Entry 5XWU (X-ray diffraction, 3.16 A resolution); this record covers chains C and D of the 4 polymer chains in the assembly.

[Chain C]
Protein: Receptor-type tyrosine-protein phosphatase delta
From: Mus musculus
Notes: EC 3.1.3.48
Reference sequence: Q64487 (PTPRD_MOUSE); residues 27-328 here correspond to UniProt positions 20-321 (UniProt number = residue number - 7)
Sequence (313 residues; each row starts with the number of its first residue):
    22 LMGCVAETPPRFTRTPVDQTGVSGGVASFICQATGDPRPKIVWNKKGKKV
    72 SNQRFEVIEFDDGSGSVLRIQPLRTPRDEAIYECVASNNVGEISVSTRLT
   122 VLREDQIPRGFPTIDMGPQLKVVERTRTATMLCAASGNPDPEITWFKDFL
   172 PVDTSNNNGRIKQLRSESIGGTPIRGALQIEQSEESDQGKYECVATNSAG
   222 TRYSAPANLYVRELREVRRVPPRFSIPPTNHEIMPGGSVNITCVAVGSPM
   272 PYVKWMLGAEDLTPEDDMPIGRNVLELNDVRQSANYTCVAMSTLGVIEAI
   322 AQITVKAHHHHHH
Disordered / not traced: 22-27, 189-195, 329-334
Cystine bridges: C52-C105, C154-C214, C264-C309
Covalently attached groups: N-acetylglucosamine (NAG) linked to N261, N306
Construct notes: expression tag (22-26, 329-334)

[Chain D]
Protein: Leucine-rich repeat and fibronectin type III domain-containing protein 1
From: Mus musculus
Reference sequence: Q2WF71 (LRFN1_MOUSE), isoform Q2WF71-3; residue numbers follow UniProt; this construct covers 32-390
Sequence (365 residues; numbered 32 to 396; the number before each row is that of its first residue):
    32 QPCPGRCICQNVAPTLTMLCAKTGLLFVPPAIDRRVVELRLTDNFIAAVR
    82 RRDFANMTSLVHLTLSRNTIGQVAAGAFADLRALRALHLDSNRLAEVRGD
   132 QLRGLGNLRHLILGNNQIRKVESAAFDAFLSTVEDLDLSYNNLEALPWEA
   182 VGQMVNLNTLTLDHNLIDHIAEGTFVQLHKLVRLDMTSNRLHKLPPDGLF
   232 LRSQGGGPKPPTPLTVSFGGNPLHCNCELLWLRRLTREDDLETCATPEHL
   282 TDRYFWSIPEEEFLCEPPLITRQAGGRALVVEGQAVSLRCRAVGDPEPVV
   332 HWVAPDGRLLGNSSRTRVRGDGTLDVTITTLRDSGTFTCIASNAAGEATA
   382 PVEVCVVPLHHHHHH
Disordered / not traced: 32, 233-242, 309-310, 317, 357, 387-396
Cystine bridges: C34-C40, C38-C51, C256-C275, C258-C296, C321-C370
Covalently attached groups: N-acetylglucosamine (NAG) linked to N343
Construct notes: expression tag (391-396)

[How chain C and chain D interact]
Contacting residue pairs (50):
  Q74(C) with H210(D)
  D136(C) with R339(D)
  M137(C) with H332(D); S373(D)
  L141(C) with E259(D); A375(D)
  K142(C) with N374(D), hydrogen bond (side chain-backbone); A375(D); G377(D); E378(D), salt bridge
  V143(C) with C258(D), hydrophobic; L261(D), hydrophobic; A375(D), hydrogen bond (backbone-backbone)
  T151(C) with E378(D)
  L153(C) with S373(D); E378(D)
  C154(C) with R339(D)
  A155(C) with R339(D)
  A156(C) with R339(D), hydrogen bond (backbone-side chain)
  R196(C) with R339(D); I371(D)
  G197(C) with R339(D)
  Q209(C) with R265(D), hydrogen bond
  P227(C) with E203(D)
  N229(C) with P227(D)
  Y231(C) with P227(D); W262(D); R265(D)
  V232(C) with R265(D), hydrogen bond (backbone-side chain)
  R233(C) with C258(D); L261(D); R265(D); E291(D), hydrogen bond (side chain-backbone); E292(D); F294(D), hydrogen bond (side chain-backbone)
  R236(C) with L295(D)
  P270(C) with E297(D)
  Y273(C) with L300(D), hydrophobic; V324(D)
  D282(C) with R303(D), salt bridge
  T284(C) with R303(D), hydrogen bond (backbone-side chain)
  P285(C) with R303(D)
  E286(C) with T302(D); R303(D), salt bridge; R322(D); A323(D)
  M289(C) with T302(D)
  M312(C) with L300(D); T302(D)
  S313(C) with L300(D)
Interface residues without a listed pair, chain C (32 interface residues in all): I164, K275, T314
Interface residues without a listed pair, chain D (30 interface residues in all): P299, G325, A376

[Summary]
32 residues of chain C and 30 residues of chain D are in contact; the contacts include 8 hydrogen bonds and 3
salt bridges. Among the polar pairs are K142(C)-E378(D), D282(C)-R303(D) and E286(C)-R303(D). Covalently
linked N-acetylglucosamine: at N261(C) and N306(C). Covalently linked N-acetylglucosamine: at N343(D).
Chain C is Receptor-type tyrosine-protein phosphatase delta and chain D is Leucine-rich repeat and fibronectin
type III domain-containing protein 1, both from Mus musculus; the structure, Crystal structure of PTPdelta
Ig1-Ig3 in complex with SALM2 LRR-Ig, was determined by X-ray diffraction together with 5XWS and 5XWT from the
same study.
